Entry 6W46 (X-ray diffraction, 1.25 A resolution); this record covers chains B and C of the 3 polymer chains in the assembly.

Chain B (and C):
Molecule: Collagen-like peptide
Notes: chain C of this document is another copy of the same molecule, construct and numbering; everything in this record applies to it too
Amino-acid sequence (31 residues; numbered 1 to 31; the number before each row is that of its first residue):
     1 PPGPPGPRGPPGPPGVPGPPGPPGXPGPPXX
Modified positions: Pro2, Pro5, Pro11, Pro14, Pro17, Pro20, Pro23, Pro26, Pro29 (4-hydroxyproline; HYP); 4BF (4-bromo-L-phenylalanine) at position 25, GLZ (amino-acetaldehyde) at position 30, NH2 (amino group) at position 31

Chain B / chain C interface:
Residue-residue contacts - 59 pairs, chain B then chain C:
  Pro1(B) - Pro1(C)
  Pro2(B) - Pro1(C)
  Pro2(B) - Pro2(C)
  Gly3(B) - Pro1(C)  hydrogen bond (backbone-backbone)
  Gly3(B) - Pro2(C)
  Gly3(B) - Gly3(C)
  Gly3(B) - Pro4(C)
  Pro4(B) - Gly3(C)
  Pro4(B) - Pro4(C)
  Pro5(B) - Pro4(C)
  Gly6(B) - Pro4(C)  hydrogen bond (backbone-backbone)
  Gly6(B) - Pro5(C)
  Gly6(B) - Gly6(C)
  Gly6(B) - Pro7(C)
  Pro7(B) - Gly6(C)
  Arg8(B) - Pro7(C)
  Arg8(B) - Arg8(C)  hydrogen bond (side chain-backbone)
  Arg8(B) - Gly9(C)  hydrogen bond (side chain-backbone)
  Arg8(B) - Pro10(C)
  Gly9(B) - Pro7(C)  hydrogen bond (backbone-backbone)
  Gly9(B) - Gly9(C)
  Gly9(B) - Pro10(C)
  Pro10(B) - Gly9(C)
  Pro10(B) - Pro10(C)
  Pro11(B) - Pro10(C)
  Gly12(B) - Pro10(C)  hydrogen bond (backbone-backbone)
  Gly12(B) - Pro11(C)
  Gly12(B) - Gly12(C)
  Gly12(B) - Pro13(C)
  Pro13(B) - Gly12(C)
  Pro14(B) - Pro13(C)
  Gly15(B) - Pro13(C)  hydrogen bond (backbone-backbone)
  Gly15(B) - Gly15(C)
  Val16(B) - Gly15(C)
  Pro17(B) - Val16(C)
  Gly18(B) - Val16(C)  hydrogen bond (backbone-backbone)
  Gly18(B) - Gly18(C)
  Pro19(B) - Gly18(C)
  Pro20(B) - Pro19(C)
  Gly21(B) - Pro19(C)  hydrogen bond (backbone-backbone)
  Gly21(B) - Pro20(C)
  Gly21(B) - Gly21(C)
  Gly21(B) - Pro22(C)
  Pro22(B) - Gly21(C)
  Pro23(B) - Pro22(C)
  Gly24(B) - Pro22(C)  hydrogen bond (backbone-backbone)
  Gly24(B) - Pro23(C)
  Gly24(B) - Gly24(C)
  4BF_25(B) - Gly24(C)
  Pro26(B) - 4BF_25(C)
  Gly27(B) - 4BF_25(C)  hydrogen bond (backbone-backbone)
  Gly27(B) - Pro26(C)
  Gly27(B) - Gly27(C)
  Pro28(B) - Gly27(C)
  Pro29(B) - Pro28(C)
  GLZ_30(B) - Pro28(C)  hydrogen bond (backbone-backbone)
  GLZ_30(B) - Pro29(C)
  GLZ_30(B) - GLZ_30(C)
  NH2_31(B) - GLZ_30(C)
Interface residues without a listed pair, chain C (30 interface residues in all): Pro14, Pro17

Summary:
Chain B and chain C form an interface of 31 and 30 residues respectively, with 12 hydrogen bonds. Polar pairs
include Arg8(B)-Arg8(C), Arg8(B)-Gly9(C) and Gly3(B)-Pro1(C).
Chain B and chain C are both Collagen-like peptide; the structure, Valine-Containing Collagen Peptide, was
determined by X-ray diffraction together with 6W47 from the same study.
